PDB entry 1SN4 | X-ray diffraction, 1.30 A resolution | chain A

# Chain A
Molecule: Protein (neurotoxin bmk M4)
Organism: Mesobuthus martensii
UniProtKB: P45698 (SCX9_MESMA); residues 1-64 here correspond to UniProt positions 15-78 (UniProt number = residue number + 14)
Amino-acid sequence (64 residues; row label = number of the first residue in the row):
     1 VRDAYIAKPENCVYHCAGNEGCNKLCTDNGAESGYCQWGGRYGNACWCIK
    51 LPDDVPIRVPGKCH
Differences from the reference sequence: conflict Gly-18 (Thr32 in P45698), Asp-54 (Arg68 in P45698)
Disulfide bonds: Cys-12/Cys-63, Cys-16/Cys-36, Cys-22/Cys-46, Cys-26/Cys-48

# Overview
Chain A is Protein (neurotoxin bmk M4) (Mesobuthus martensii); the structure, Structure of scorpion neurotoxin
bmk M4, was determined by X-ray diffraction (same publication as 1SN1).
